PDB entry 8AB7 | electron microscopy, 3.30 A resolution | chains L and M of the 20 polymer chains in the assembly

Chain L:
Molecule: YALI0A14806p
Organism: Yarrowia lipolytica
UniProtKB: Q6CGY9 (Q6CGY9_YARLI); residue numbers follow UniProt; this construct covers 1-474
Sequence (474 residues; numbered 1 to 474; the number before each row is that of its first residue):
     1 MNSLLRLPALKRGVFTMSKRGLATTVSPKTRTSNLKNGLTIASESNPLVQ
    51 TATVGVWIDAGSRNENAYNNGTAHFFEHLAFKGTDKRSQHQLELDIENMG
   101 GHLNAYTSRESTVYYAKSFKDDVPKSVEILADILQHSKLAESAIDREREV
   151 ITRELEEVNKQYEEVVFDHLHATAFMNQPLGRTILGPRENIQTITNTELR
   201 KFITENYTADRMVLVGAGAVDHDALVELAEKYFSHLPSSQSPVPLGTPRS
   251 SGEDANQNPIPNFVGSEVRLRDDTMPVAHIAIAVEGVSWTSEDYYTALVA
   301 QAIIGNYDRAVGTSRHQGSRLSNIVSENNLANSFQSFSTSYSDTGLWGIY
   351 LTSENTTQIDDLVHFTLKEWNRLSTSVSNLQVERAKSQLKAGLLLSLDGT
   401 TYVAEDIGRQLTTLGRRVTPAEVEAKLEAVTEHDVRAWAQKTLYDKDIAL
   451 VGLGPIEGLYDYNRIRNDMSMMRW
Disordered / not traced: 1-25, 249-259
Residues lining bound ligands:
  - 1,2-diacyl-sn-glycero-3-phosphocholine (PC1): Y444, D445, S470, M472
  - phosphatidylethanolamine (PTY): N467, S470, M472
  - 1,2-dimyristoyl-sn-glycero-3-phosphate (XP4): R372, S376, R473

Chain M:
Molecule: Cytochrome b-c1 complex subunit 2, mitochondrial
Organism: Yarrowia lipolytica
UniProtKB: Q6C2E3 (QCR2_YARLI); numbering as in UniProt (aligned over 1-417)
Sequence (417 residues; each row starts with the number of its first residue):
     1 MTRGVPRLAVAARHFSTAEAAGVKVAAQDGQSPISDLSVVLRGGSRYATV
    51 PGVSHILEKFAFQNTVPKSALRFVRELELFGGKLYTHTTREHIVLRTQFL
   101 KQDLPYFVDAFANVLKETKFQQFELTERVAPVAELDLLKRESDPAFTALE
   151 AAHEVAFRTGLGNSVYAQGYSPVTLEDVKEFARQVYAKQNVAVVGNNVVP
   201 ADLQQLVGTAFADLQEGSKVTQAGTTTLHGGEARVRTSTGNALTIALPIA
   251 EPKPVYHALASFLGGPASMPWSVGASPLAQATVGTHTSVKATYHNYGDAG
   301 LFAITIKGDSPAEISQVAHKAVQALKDTGAEVTEEQAARAYAKSKFAAAE
   351 AFENPDSSASVIGMELLSGVSRIAPENVQKFTPAELSEAAAQLSASAKPV
   401 VAAVGQVHALPFADELF
Disordered / not traced: 1-14, 417

How chain L and chain M interact:
Residue-residue contacts (87; chain L residue first):
  V26(L) with Q31(M); S32(M)
  S27(L) with Q31(M)
  P28(L) with Q31(M)
  L48(L) with Q28(M)
  V49(L) with E353(M)
  Q50(L) with E353(M); P375(M); E376(M), hydrogen bond (side chain-backbone)
  T51(L) with F346(M); A349(M); E353(M)
  H74(L) with W271(M)
  E77(L) with W271(M), hydrogen bond
  H78(L) with W271(M)
  F81(L) with M269(M); P270(M)
  K82(L) with W271(M), hydrogen bond (side chain-backbone)
  E93(L) with M269(M); S272(M), hydrogen bond; V273(M), hydrogen bond (side chain-backbone); G274(M), hydrogen bond (side chain-backbone)
  L94(L) with A275(M), hydrophobic; E335(M); R339(M)
  I96(L) with S268(M); M269(M), hydrophobic
  E97(L) with S268(M), hydrogen bond; G274(M); A275(M), hydrogen bond (side chain-backbone); S276(M), hydrogen bond (side chain-backbone); R339(M); K343(M), salt bridge
  N98(L) with E335(M), hydrogen bond; R339(M); A342(M)
  M99(L) with A342(M)
  G100(L) with A342(M); K343(M); F346(M)
  G101(L) with S268(M); F346(M)
  H102(L) with S268(M); F346(M)
  L103(L) with S268(M), hydrogen bond (backbone-backbone); M269(M); P270(M)
  N104(L) with P270(M)
  A105(L) with P270(M)
  K117(L) with F346(M)
  S118(L) with F346(M)
  F119(L) with K345(M); A349(M), hydrophobic
  R153(L) with H286(M)
  E154(L) with W271(M)
  R309(L) with V132(M); L135(M)
  A310(L) with V132(M)
  T313(L) with V74(M); L84(M)
  R315(L) with E127(M); R128(M)
  H316(L) with A70(M); L71(M); V74(M); R75(M), hydrogen bond (backbone-side chain); R128(M)
  Q317(L) with R75(M), hydrogen bond (backbone-side chain); E78(M)
  G318(L) with R75(M); E78(M), hydrogen bond (backbone-side chain)
  N323(L) with R75(M)
  R384(L) with L79(M)
  S387(L) with L79(M)
  Q388(L) with E78(M)
  K390(L) with L100(M)
  A391(L) with F80(M); G81(M); L100(M), hydrophobic
  L394(L) with P33(M), hydrophobic; I34(M)
  L395(L) with I34(M), hydrophobic; G81(M); K83(M); Q98(M)
  L397(L) with I34(M)
  D398(L) with Q98(M), hydrogen bond
Also at the interface, not in a pair above, chain L (50 interface residues in all): Q89, H90, L92, G312
Also at the interface, not in a pair above, chain M (44 interface residues in all): D29, G30, Q280

Overview:
50 residues of chain L and 44 residues of chain M are in contact, with 15 hydrogen bonds and 1 salt bridge.
Among the polar pairs are E97(L)-K343(M), Q50(L)-E376(M) and E77(L)-W271(M). Chain L binds
phosphatidylethanolamine, 1,2-dimyristoyl-sn-glycero-3-phosphate and 1,2-diacyl-sn-glycero-3-phosphocholine.
Here chain L is YALI0A14806p and chain M is Cytochrome b-c1 complex subunit 2, mitochondrial, both from
Yarrowia lipolytica. Entry 8AB7 (Complex III2 from Yarrowia lipolytica, atovaquone and antimycin A bound) was
determined by electron microscopy, deposited together with 8AB6, 8AB8, 8AB9, 8ABA, 8ABB, 8ABE and 11 further
entries.
